PDB entry 8SLS | X-ray diffraction, 1.71 A resolution | chain A

[Chain A]
Name: Tyrosine-protein phosphatase non-receptor type 5
Organism: Homo sapiens
Notes: EC 3.1.3.48
UniProt: P54829 (PTN5_HUMAN); residues 256-537 here correspond to UniProt positions 280-561 (UniProt number = residue number + 24)
Amino-acid sequence (282 residues; each row starts with the number of its first residue):
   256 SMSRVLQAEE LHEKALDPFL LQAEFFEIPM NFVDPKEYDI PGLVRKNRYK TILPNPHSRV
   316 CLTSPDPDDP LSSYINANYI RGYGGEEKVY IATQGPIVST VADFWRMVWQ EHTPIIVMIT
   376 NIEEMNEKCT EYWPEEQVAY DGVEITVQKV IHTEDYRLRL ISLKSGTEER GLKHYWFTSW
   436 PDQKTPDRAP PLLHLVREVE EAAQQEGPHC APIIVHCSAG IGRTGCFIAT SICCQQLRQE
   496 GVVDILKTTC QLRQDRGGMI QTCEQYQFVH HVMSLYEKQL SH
Differences from the reference sequence: conflict Met257 (Ala281 in P54829)
Swiss-Prot annotation at these positions:
  - active site: Cys472 (Phosphocysteine intermediate)
  - binding site (substrate): Asp437, Cys472 to Arg478, Gln516
What the authors report for this chain:
  - catalytic residues: Tyr304, Cys472 (citing earlier work)
  - conformationally variable residues (side-chain flip): Cys472
  - contacts within the chain: Cys518-Glu519 (hydrogen bond)

[Summary]
From UniProt: active-site residue Cys472 and 9 substrate-binding residues. The paper reports catalytic
residues Tyr304 and Cys472; conformational variability at Cys472.
Chain A is Tyrosine-protein phosphatase non-receptor type 5 (Homo sapiens); the structure, Crystal structure
of human STEP (PTPN5) at cryogenic temperature (100 K) and ambient pressure (0.1 MPa), was determined by X-ray
diffraction, deposited together with 8SLT and 8SLU.
